PDB entry 1QNQ | X-ray diffraction, 1.65 A resolution | chain A

[Chain A]
Protein: Endo-1,4-B-D-mannanase
Source organism: Trichoderma reesei
Notes: EC 3.2.1.78; fragment: catalytic domain, residues 28-371
UniProtKB: Q99036 (Q99036); residues 1-344 here correspond to UniProt positions 28-371 (UniProt number = residue number + 27)
Sequence (344 residues; row label = number of the first residue in the row):
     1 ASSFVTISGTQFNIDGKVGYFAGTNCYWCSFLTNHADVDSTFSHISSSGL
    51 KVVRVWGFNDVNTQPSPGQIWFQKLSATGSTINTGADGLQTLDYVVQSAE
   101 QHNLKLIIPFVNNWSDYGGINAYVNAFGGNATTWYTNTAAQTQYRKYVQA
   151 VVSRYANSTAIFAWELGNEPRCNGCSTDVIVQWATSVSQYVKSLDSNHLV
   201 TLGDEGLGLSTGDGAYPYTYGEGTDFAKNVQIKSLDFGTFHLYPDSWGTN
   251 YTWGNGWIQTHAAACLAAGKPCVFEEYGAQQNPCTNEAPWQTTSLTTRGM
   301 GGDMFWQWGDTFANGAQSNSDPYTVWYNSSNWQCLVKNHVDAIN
UniProt features mapped onto this chain:
  - active site: Glu169 (Proton donor/acceptor), Glu276 (Nucleophile)
  - binding site (substrate): Glu169 to Arg171, Glu205, Trp247
  - site: Arg171 (Important for transglycosylation activity)
  - glycosylation (N-linked (GlcNAc...) asparagine): Asn130, Asn157, Asn250, Asn328
Disulfides: Cys26-Cys29, Cys172-Cys175, Cys265-Cys272, Cys284-Cys334
Glycans and other covalent adducts: N-acetylglucosamine (NAG) linked to Asn130, Asn157, Asn250, Asn328
Ligand contacts:
  - TPT (2,2':6',2''-TERPYRIDINE PLATINUM(II) Chloride), molecule 1: Trp114, Asp116, Glu169, Arg171, Tyr243, Glu276
  - TPT, molecule 2: Tyr243, Ser246, Trp306, Asp321, Tyr323

[Summary]
Bound to chain A: compound TPT. N-acetylglucosamine is covalently linked to Asn130, Asn157, Asn250 and Asn328.
Curated annotation (UniProt) lists active-site residues Glu169 and Glu276 and 5 substrate-binding residues.
Chain A is Endo-1,4-B-D-mannanase (Trichoderma reesei); the structure, The 3-D structure of a Trichoderma
reesei b-mannanase from glycoside hydrolase family 5, was determined by X-ray diffraction together with 1QNO,
1QNP, 1QNR and 1QNS from the same study.
